Entry 4I5D (X-ray diffraction, 2.40 A resolution); this record covers chains H and B of the 4 polymer chains in the assembly.

# Chain H (and B)
Molecule: Alclohol dehydrogenase/short-chain dehydrogenase
From: Ralstonia sp
Notes: chain B of this document is another copy of the same molecule, construct and numbering; everything in this record applies to it too
Reference sequence: C0IR58 (C0IR58_9RALS); numbering as in UniProt (aligned over 2-249)
Sequence (262 residues; numbered -12 to 249; the number before each row is that of its first residue; numbers below 1 keep their minus sign (Met-12 is residue -12)):
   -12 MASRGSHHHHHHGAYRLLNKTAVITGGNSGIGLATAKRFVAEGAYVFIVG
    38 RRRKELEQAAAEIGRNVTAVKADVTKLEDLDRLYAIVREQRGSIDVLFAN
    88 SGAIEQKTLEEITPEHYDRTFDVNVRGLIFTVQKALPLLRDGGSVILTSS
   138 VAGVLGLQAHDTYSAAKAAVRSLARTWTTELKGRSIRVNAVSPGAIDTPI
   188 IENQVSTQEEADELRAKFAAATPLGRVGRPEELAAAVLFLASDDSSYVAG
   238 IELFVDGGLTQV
Unresolved in the structure: -12 to 0, 187-202
Construct notes: expression tag (-12 to 1)

# Interface between chain H and chain B
Residue-residue contacts (70):
  Ala1(H) with Ala1(B), hydrophobic
  Arg3(H) with Arg3(B); Asp231(B), salt bridge
  Arg25(H) with Asp231(B), salt bridge
  Arg158(H) with Gln248(B), hydrogen bond
  Arg162(H) with Gln248(B), hydrogen bond (side chain-backbone); Val249(B)
  Thr165(H) with Pro210(B); Val249(B)
  Thr166(H) with Val249(B)
  Lys169(H) with Pro210(B)
  Ala182(H) with Tyr234(B)
  Thr209(H) with Tyr234(B)
  Pro210(H) with Thr165(B); Lys169(B)
  Leu211(H) with Ser233(B)
  Arg213(H) with Ser233(B); Tyr234(B), hydrogen bond (backbone-side chain)
  Val214(H) with Tyr234(B)
  Gly215(H) with Tyr234(B), hydrogen bond (backbone-side chain)
  Arg216(H) with Ser233(B)
  Glu219(H) with Asp231(B); Ser233(B), hydrogen bond; Tyr234(B)
  Ala222(H) with Asp231(B)
  Ala223(H) with Asp231(B)
  Phe226(H) with Phe226(B), hydrophobic
  Asp231(H) with Arg3(B), salt bridge; Arg25(B), salt bridge; Glu219(B); Ala222(B); Ala223(B)
  Ser233(H) with Leu211(B); Arg213(B); Arg216(B); Glu219(B), hydrogen bond
  Tyr234(H) with Ala182(B); Thr209(B); Leu211(B), hydrophobic; Arg213(B), hydrogen bond (side chain-backbone); Val214(B); Gly215(B), hydrogen bond (side chain-backbone); Glu219(B); Val242(B); Asp243(B), hydrogen bond (backbone-backbone); Gly244(B), hydrogen bond (backbone-backbone)
  Val235(H) with Phe241(B)
  Ala236(H) with Gly244(B); Gly245(B); Gln248(B)
  Gly237(H) with Gln248(B)
  Ile238(H) with Leu240(B), hydrophobic; Phe241(B); Gln248(B)
  Leu240(H) with Ile238(B), hydrophobic
  Phe241(H) with Val235(B); Ile238(B)
  Val242(H) with Tyr234(B)
  Asp243(H) with Tyr234(B), hydrogen bond (backbone-backbone)
  Gly244(H) with Tyr234(B), hydrogen bond (backbone-backbone); Ala236(B)
  Gly245(H) with Ala236(B)
  Gln248(H) with Arg158(B), hydrogen bond; Arg162(B), hydrogen bond (backbone-side chain); Ala236(B); Gly237(B); Ile238(B)
  Val249(H) with Arg162(B); Thr165(B); Thr166(B)
Also at the interface, not in a pair above, chain H (39 interface residues in all): Arg174, Ile183, Leu225, Glu239
Also at the interface, not in a pair above, chain B (39 interface residues in all): Arg174, Ile183, Leu225, Glu239

# In short
Chain H and chain B each contribute 39 residues to their interface, with 14 hydrogen bonds and 4 salt bridges.
Among the polar pairs are Arg3(H)-Asp231(B), Arg25(H)-Asp231(B) and Arg158(H)-Gln248(B).
Both chains are Alclohol dehydrogenase/short-chain dehydrogenase (Ralstonia sp). Entry 4I5D (Crystal structure
of Ralstonia sp. alcohol dehydrogenase in its apo form) was determined by X-ray diffraction, deposited
together with 4I5E, 4I5F and 4I5G.
